Entry 8JSG (electron microscopy, 4.60 A resolution (low resolution: residue-level contacts below are approximate; hydrogen-bond / salt-bridge calls are withheld)); this record covers chains g and l of the 22 polymer chains in the assembly.

Chain g:
Molecule: 16S ribosomal RNA
Organism: Escherichia coli
Sequence (1540 nucleotides; row label = number of the first residue in the row):
     1 AAAUUGAAGA GUUUGAUCAU GGCUCAGAUU GAACGCUGGC GGCAGGCCUA ACACAUGCAA
    61 GUCGAACGGU AACAGGAAGA AGCUUGCUUC UUUGCUGACG AGUGGCGGAC GGGUGAGUAA
   121 UGUCUGGGAA ACUGCCUGAU GGAGGGGGAU AACUACUGGA AACGGUAGCU AAUACCGCAU
   181 AACGUCGCAA GACCAAAGAG GGGGACCUUC GGGCCUCUUG CCAUCGGAUG UGCCCAGAUG
   241 GGAUUAGCUA GUAGGUGGGG UAACGGCUCA CCUAGGCGAC GAUCCCUAGC UGGUCUGAGA
   301 GGAUGACCAG CCACACUGGA ACUGAGACAC GGUCCAGACU CCUACGGGAG GCAGCAGUGG
   361 GGAAUAUUGC ACAAUGGGCG CAAGCCUGAU GCAGCCAUGC CGCGUGUAUG AAGAAGGCCU
   421 UCGGGUUGUA AAGUACUUUC AGCGGGGAGG AAGGGAGUAA AGUUAAUACC UUUGCUCAUU
   481 GACGUUACCC GCAGAAGAAG CACCGGCUAA CUCCGUGCCA GCAGCCGCGG UAAUACGGAG
   541 GGUGCAAGCG UUAAUCGGAA UUACUGGGCG UAAAGCGCAC GCAGGCGGUU UGUUAAGUCA
   601 GAUGUGAAAU CCCCGGGCUC AACCUGGGAA CUGCAUCUGA UACUGGCAAG CUUGAGUCUC
   661 GUAGAGGGGG GUAGAAUUCC AGGUGUAGCG GUGAAAUGCG UAGAGAUCUG GAGGAAUACC
   721 GGUGGCGAAG GCGGCCCCCU GGACGAAGAC UGACGCUCAG GUGCGAAAGC GUGGGGAGCA
   781 AACAGGAUUA GAUACCCUGG UAGUCCACGC CGUAAACGAU GUCGACUUGG AGGUUGUGCC
   841 CUUGAGGCGU GGCUUCCGGA GCUAACGCGU UAAGUCGACC GCCUGGGGAG UACGGCCGCA
   901 AGGUUAAAAC UCAAAUGAAA UGACGGGGGC CCGCACAAGC GGUGGAGCAU GUGGUUUAAU
   961 UCGAUGCAAC GCGAAGAACC UUACCUGGUC UUGACAUCCA CGGAAGUUUU CAGAGAUGAG
  1021 AAUGUGCCUU CGGGAACCGU GAGACAGGUG CUGCAUGGCU GUCGUCAGCU CGUGUUGUGA
  1081 AAUGUUGGGU UAAGUCCCGC AACGAGCGCA ACCCUUAUCC UUUGUUGCCA GCGGUCCGGC
  1141 CGGGAACUCA AAGGAGACUG CCAGUGAUAA ACUGGAGGAA GGUGGGGAUG ACGUCAAGUC
  1201 AUCAUGGCCC UUACGACCAG GGCUACACAC GUGCUACAAU GGCGCAUACA AAGAGAAGCG
  1261 ACCUCGCGAG AGCAAGCGGA CCUCAUAAAG UGCGUCGUAG UCCGGAUUGG AGUCUGCAAC
  1321 UCGACUCCAU GAAGUCGGAA UCGCUAGUAA UCGUGGAUCA GAAUGCCACG GUGAAUACGU
  1381 UCCCGGGCCU UGUACACACC GCCCGUCACA CCAUGGGAGU GGGUUGCAAA AGAAGUAGGU
  1441 AGCUUAACCU UCGGGAGGGC GCUUACCACU UUGUGAUUCA UGACUGGGGU GAAGUCGUAA
  1501 CAAGGUAACC GUAGGGGAAC CUGCGGUUGG AUCACCUCCU
Not modelled in the structure: 1

Chain l:
Protein: Small ribosomal subunit protein uS4
Organism: Escherichia coli
UniProt: P0A7V8 (RS4_ECOLI); residues 1-205 here correspond to UniProt positions 2-206 (UniProt number = residue number + 1)
Sequence (205 residues; numbered 1 to 205; the number before each row is that of its first residue):
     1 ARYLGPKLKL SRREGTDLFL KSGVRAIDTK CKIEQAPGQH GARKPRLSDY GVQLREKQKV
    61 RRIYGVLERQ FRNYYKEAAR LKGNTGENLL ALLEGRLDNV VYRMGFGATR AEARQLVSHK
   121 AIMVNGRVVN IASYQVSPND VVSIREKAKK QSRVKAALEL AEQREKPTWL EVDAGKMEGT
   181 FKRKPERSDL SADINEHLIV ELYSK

Chain g / chain l interface:
Pairs across the interface (83; chain g residue first):
  A3(g) - Lys82(l)
  U5(g) - Gly83(l)
  A8(g) - Gln53(l)
  A8(g) - Glu201(l)
  A8(g) - Leu202(l)
  A8(g) - Ser204(l)
  A8(g) - Lys205(l)
  A28(g) - Arg72(l)
  C401(g) - Asn73(l)
  C403(g) - Gln70(l)
  C403(g) - Ile131(l)
  C403(g) - Ser133(l)
  G404(g) - Ala1(l)
  G404(g) - Arg114(l)
  G404(g) - Ser118(l)
  U405(g) - Ala1(l)
  U405(g) - Arg2(l)
  U405(g) - Gln115(l)
  G406(g) - Arg2(l)
  G406(g) - Leu4(l)
  G406(g) - Gln115(l)
  U407(g) - Arg2(l)
  U407(g) - Glu112(l)
  A408(g) - Thr109(l)
  A408(g) - Glu112(l)
  U409(g) - Lys21(l)
  U409(g) - Ser22(l)
  U409(g) - Gly23(l)
  G410(g) - Arg25(l)
  G410(g) - Lys30(l)
  A411(g) - Arg25(l)
  G413(g) - Thr29(l)
  U426(g) - Gly38(l)
  U427(g) - Arg12(l)
  U427(g) - Pro37(l)
  G428(g) - Pro6(l)
  G428(g) - Lys9(l)
  U429(g) - Arg12(l)
  U429(g) - Lys30(l)
  A430(g) - Leu8(l)
  A430(g) - Lys21(l)
  A435(g) - Arg153(l)
  C436(g) - Arg153(l)
  U437(g) - His119(l)
  U437(g) - Gln151(l)
  U439(g) - Ser118(l)
  U439(g) - His119(l)
  U439(g) - Lys120(l)
  C440(g) - Lys120(l)
  C490(g) - Arg145(l)
  G491(g) - Lys147(l)
  A509(g) - Tyr50(l)
  A509(g) - Leu54(l)
  C511(g) - Gln39(l)
  C511(g) - His40(l)
  U512(g) - Gln39(l)
  U512(g) - His40(l)
  U512(g) - Arg43(l)
  G540(g) - Gln39(l)
  G541(g) - Gly38(l)
  G541(g) - Gln39(l)
  G542(g) - Lys9(l)
  G542(g) - Arg13(l)
  G542(g) - Gly38(l)
  U543(g) - Arg13(l)
  U543(g) - Arg55(l)
  G544(g) - Arg55(l)
  G544(g) - Gln58(l)
  G544(g) - Arg62(l)
  C545(g) - Arg61(l)
  C545(g) - Glu68(l)
  A546(g) - Arg61(l)
  A546(g) - Leu67(l)
  A546(g) - Glu68(l)
  A546(g) - Arg69(l)
  A547(g) - Ala1(l)
  C613(g) - Arg80(l)
  C613(g) - Lys82(l)
  C614(g) - Lys82(l)
  U619(g) - Asn130(l)
  C620(g) - Ile131(l)
  C620(g) - Ser133(l)
  C620(g) - Tyr134(l)
Interface residues without a listed pair, chain g (47 interface residues in all): C400, G402, C489, U508, C549
Interface residues without a listed pair, chain l (65 interface residues in all): Tyr3, Lys7, Cys31, Lys32, Gly51, Lys57, Leu81, Thr85, Arg127, Val128, Val129

Summary:
47 residues of chain g face 65 of chain l across their interface.
Here chain g is 16S ribosomal RNA and chain l is Small ribosomal subunit protein uS4, both from Escherichia
coli. Entry 8JSG (Structure of the 30S-IF3 complex from Escherichia coli) was determined by electron
microscopy together with 8JSH from the same study.
